PDB entry 6V8P | electron microscopy, 4.10 A resolution (low resolution: residue-level contacts below are approximate; hydrogen-bond / salt-bridge calls are withheld) | chains D and E of the 5 polymer chains in the assembly

# Chain D (and E)
Molecule: DNA polymerase zeta processivity subunit
Organism: Saccharomyces cerevisiae (strain ATCC 204508 / S288c)
Notes: chain E of this document is another copy of the same molecule, construct and numbering; everything in this record applies to it too
UniProt: P38927 (REV7_YEAST); residue numbers follow UniProt; this construct covers 1-245
Chain sequence (245 residues; row label = number of the first residue in the row):
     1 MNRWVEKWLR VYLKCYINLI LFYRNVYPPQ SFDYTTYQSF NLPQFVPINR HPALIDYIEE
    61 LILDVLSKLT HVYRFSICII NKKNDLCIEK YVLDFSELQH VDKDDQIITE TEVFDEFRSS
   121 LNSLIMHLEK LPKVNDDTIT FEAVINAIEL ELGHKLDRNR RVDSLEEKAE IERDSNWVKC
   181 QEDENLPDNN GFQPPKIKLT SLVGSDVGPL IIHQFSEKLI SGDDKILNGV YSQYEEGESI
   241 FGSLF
Not modelled in the structure: 1, 96-107, 147-195, 220-245 (chain E: 1, 102-107, 182-196, 220-245)

# Chain D / chain E interface
Pairs across the interface (9; chain D residue first):
  Asn-41(D) / Gly-153(E)
  Asn-41(D) / Leu-156(E)
  Asn-41(D) / Ser-175(E)
  Pro-43(D) / Ser-175(E)
  Phe-114(D) / His-154(E)
  Arg-118(D) / Ser-175(E)
  Arg-118(D) / Trp-177(E)
  Ser-119(D) / Val-178(E)
  Ser-119(D) / Lys-179(E)
Interface residues without a listed pair, chain D (7 interface residues in all): Asp-115, Asn-122

# In short
The chain D/chain E interface involves 7 residues from each chain.
Chain D and chain E are both DNA polymerase zeta processivity subunit (Saccharomyces cerevisiae (strain ATCC
204508 / S288c)); the structure, Structure of DNA Polymerase Zeta (Apo), was determined by electron
microscopy, deposited together with 6V93.
